Entry 1YTF (X-ray diffraction, 2.50 A resolution); this record covers chains E and A of the 6 polymer chains in the assembly.

== Chain E ==
Molecule: 16-nt DNA strand
Sequence (16 nucleotides; numbered 1 to 16; the number before each row is that of its first residue):
     1 TGTATGTATA TAAAAC

== Chain A ==
Name: Protein (tata binding protein (tbp))
Source organism: Saccharomyces cerevisiae
UniProtKB: P13393 (TBP_YEAST); residues 61-240 here correspond to UniProt positions 60-239 (UniProt number = residue number - 1)
Chain sequence (180 residues; each row starts with the number of its first residue):
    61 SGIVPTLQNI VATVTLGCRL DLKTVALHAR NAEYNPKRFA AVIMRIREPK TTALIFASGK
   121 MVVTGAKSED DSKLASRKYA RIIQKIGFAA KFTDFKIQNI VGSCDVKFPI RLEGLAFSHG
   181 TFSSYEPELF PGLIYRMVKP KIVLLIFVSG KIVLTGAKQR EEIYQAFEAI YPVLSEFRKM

== How chain E and chain A interact ==
Residue-residue contacts (30):
  DT9(E) / Leu-189(A)  sugar contact
  DT9(E) / Phe-190(A)  base contact
  DA10(E) / Leu-189(A)  sugar contact
  DA10(E) / Phe-190(A)  base contact
  DA10(E) / Leu-205(A)  base contact
  DT11(E) / Ile-194(A)  sugar contact
  DT11(E) / Arg-196(A)  salt bridge to the phosphate
  DT11(E) / Leu-205(A)  base contact
  DT11(E) / Thr-215(A)  base contact
  DA12(E) / Asn-159(A)  hydrogen bond to the base
  DA12(E) / Val-161(A)  base contact
  DA12(E) / Arg-196(A)  salt bridge to the phosphate
  DA12(E) / Val-203(A)  sugar contact
  DA12(E) / Thr-215(A)  hydrogen bond to the base
  DA12(E) / Gly-216(A)  sugar contact
  DA13(E) / Val-71(A)  base contact
  DA13(E) / Gln-158(A)  sugar contact
  DA13(E) / Asn-159(A)  hydrogen bond to the base
  DA14(E) / Val-71(A)  base contact
  DA14(E) / Thr-73(A)  sugar contact
  DA14(E) / Val-122(A)  base contact
  DA14(E) / Gln-158(A)  sugar contact
  DA15(E) / Leu-114(A)  base contact
  DA15(E) / Phe-116(A)  sugar contact
  DA15(E) / Lys-120(A)  phosphate contact
  DA15(E) / Val-122(A)  sugar contact
  DC16(E) / Phe-99(A)  base contact
  DC16(E) / Phe-116(A)  sugar contact
  DC16(E) / Ser-118(A)  hydrogen bond to the phosphate
  DC16(E) / Lys-120(A)  phosphate contact
Other interface residues (no listed pair), chain A (20 interface residues in all): Lys-218

== Overview ==
8 residues of chain E and 20 residues of chain A are in contact, with 4 hydrogen bonds and 2 salt bridges.
Among the polar pairs are DA12(E)/Asn-159(A), DA12(E)/Thr-215(A) and DA13(E)/Asn-159(A).
Here chain E is a 16-nt DNA strand and chain A is Protein (tata binding protein (tbp)) (Saccharomyces
cerevisiae). Entry 1YTF (Yeast tfiia/tbp/DNA complex) was determined by X-ray diffraction.
